4M1D - chains L and P of the 3 polymer chains in the assembly; structure by X-ray diffraction, 1.80 A resolution.

Chain L:
Protein: Fab mAb 447-52D Light Chain
Organism: Homo sapiens
Notes: antibody fragment or engineered binder
Sequence (216 residues; row label = number of the first residue in the row; note: 1 number in that range is skipped by the numbering (no residue carries it; nothing is unmodelled there); a row labelled like 27A-27B holds insertion residues (27A, then the next letters in order)):
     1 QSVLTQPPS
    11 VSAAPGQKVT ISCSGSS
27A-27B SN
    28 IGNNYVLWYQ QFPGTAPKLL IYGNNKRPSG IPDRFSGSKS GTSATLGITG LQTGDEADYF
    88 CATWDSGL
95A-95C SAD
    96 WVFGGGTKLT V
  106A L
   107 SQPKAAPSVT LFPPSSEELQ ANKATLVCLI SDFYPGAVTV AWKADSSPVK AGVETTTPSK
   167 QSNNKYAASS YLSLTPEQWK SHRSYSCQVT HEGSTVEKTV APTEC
Disulfides: Cys-23/Cys-88, Cys-134/Cys-193

Chain P:
Protein: Cyclic V3 Arch Peptide
Sequence (14 residues; each row starts with the number of its first residue; note: 2 numbers in that range are skipped by the numbering (no residue carries them; nothing is unmodelled there)):
   305 CRIHI
   312 GPGRAFYTC
Disulfides: Cys-305/Cys-320
What the authors report for this chain:
  - mutagenesis - H308R (2.5-fold): decreased binding to Fab mAb 447-52D Heavy Chain

Chain L / chain P interface:
Contacting residue pairs (7; chain L residue first):
  Tyr-32(L) with Ile-309(P), hydrophobic
  Trp-91(L) with Ile-309(P), hydrophobic; Gly-312(P); Pro-313(P), hydrophobic
  Ala-95B(L) with Pro-313(P); Gly-314(P)
  Trp-96(L) with Pro-313(P)
From the paper, about this interface:
  - pairs named by the authors: Pro-313(P)/Trp-91(L) (hydrophobic contact)
  - epitope / paratope residues, chain P: Pro-313(P)

In short:
The chain L/chain P interface involves 4 residues from each chain. The paper describes a hydrophobic contact
between Pro-313(P) and Trp-91(L). The paper reports that H308R of chain P reduces binding to Fab mAb 447-52D
Heavy Chain; the epitope/paratope residue Pro-313(P).
Here chain L is Fab mAb 447-52D Light Chain (Homo sapiens) and chain P is Cyclic V3 Arch Peptide. Entry 4M1D
(Crystal structure of anti-HIV-1 Fab 447-52D in complex with V3 cyclic peptide MN) was determined by X-ray
diffraction.
